Entry 1X6R (X-ray diffraction, 1.82 A resolution); this record covers chain A.

Chain A:
Name: Fimbrial protein
From: Pseudomonas aeruginosa
UniProtKB: P02973 (FMPA_PSEAE); residues 29-144 here correspond to UniProt positions 35-150 (UniProt number = residue number + 6)
Amino-acid sequence (123 residues; numbered 22 to 144; the number before each row is that of its first residue):
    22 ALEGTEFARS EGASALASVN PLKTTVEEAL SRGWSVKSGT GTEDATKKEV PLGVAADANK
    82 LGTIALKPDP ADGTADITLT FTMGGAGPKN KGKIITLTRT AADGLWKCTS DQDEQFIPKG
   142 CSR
Disordered / not traced: 22-24
Construct notes: cloning artifact (22-28)
Cystine bridges: Cys-129/Cys-142

In short:
Chain A is Fimbrial protein (Pseudomonas aeruginosa); the structure, Structure 5: room temperature crystal
structure of the truncated pak pilin from Pseudomonas aeruginosa at 1.80A ..., was determined by X-ray
diffraction together with 1X6X, 1X6Y, 1X6P, 1X6Q and 1X6Z from the same study.
